PDB entry 8REC | electron microscopy, 3.50 A resolution | chains N and C of the 9 polymer chains in the assembly

# Chain N
Molecule: 46-nt DNA strand
From: Klebsiella oxytoca
Sequence (46 nucleotides; row label = number of the first residue in the row; note: 7 numbers in that range are skipped by the numbering (no residue carries them; nothing is unmodelled there); numbers below 1 keep their minus sign (DG-29 is residue -29)):
   -29 GCTGGCACGA CTTTTGCACT CG
     0 AATATCTCAT GCTGTTGCAC ATTC

# Chain C
Name: DNA-directed RNA polymerase subunit beta
From: Escherichia coli K-12
UniProt: P0A8V2 (RPOB_ECOLI); numbering as in UniProt (aligned over 1-1341)
Amino-acid sequence (1341 residues; row label = number of the first residue in the row):
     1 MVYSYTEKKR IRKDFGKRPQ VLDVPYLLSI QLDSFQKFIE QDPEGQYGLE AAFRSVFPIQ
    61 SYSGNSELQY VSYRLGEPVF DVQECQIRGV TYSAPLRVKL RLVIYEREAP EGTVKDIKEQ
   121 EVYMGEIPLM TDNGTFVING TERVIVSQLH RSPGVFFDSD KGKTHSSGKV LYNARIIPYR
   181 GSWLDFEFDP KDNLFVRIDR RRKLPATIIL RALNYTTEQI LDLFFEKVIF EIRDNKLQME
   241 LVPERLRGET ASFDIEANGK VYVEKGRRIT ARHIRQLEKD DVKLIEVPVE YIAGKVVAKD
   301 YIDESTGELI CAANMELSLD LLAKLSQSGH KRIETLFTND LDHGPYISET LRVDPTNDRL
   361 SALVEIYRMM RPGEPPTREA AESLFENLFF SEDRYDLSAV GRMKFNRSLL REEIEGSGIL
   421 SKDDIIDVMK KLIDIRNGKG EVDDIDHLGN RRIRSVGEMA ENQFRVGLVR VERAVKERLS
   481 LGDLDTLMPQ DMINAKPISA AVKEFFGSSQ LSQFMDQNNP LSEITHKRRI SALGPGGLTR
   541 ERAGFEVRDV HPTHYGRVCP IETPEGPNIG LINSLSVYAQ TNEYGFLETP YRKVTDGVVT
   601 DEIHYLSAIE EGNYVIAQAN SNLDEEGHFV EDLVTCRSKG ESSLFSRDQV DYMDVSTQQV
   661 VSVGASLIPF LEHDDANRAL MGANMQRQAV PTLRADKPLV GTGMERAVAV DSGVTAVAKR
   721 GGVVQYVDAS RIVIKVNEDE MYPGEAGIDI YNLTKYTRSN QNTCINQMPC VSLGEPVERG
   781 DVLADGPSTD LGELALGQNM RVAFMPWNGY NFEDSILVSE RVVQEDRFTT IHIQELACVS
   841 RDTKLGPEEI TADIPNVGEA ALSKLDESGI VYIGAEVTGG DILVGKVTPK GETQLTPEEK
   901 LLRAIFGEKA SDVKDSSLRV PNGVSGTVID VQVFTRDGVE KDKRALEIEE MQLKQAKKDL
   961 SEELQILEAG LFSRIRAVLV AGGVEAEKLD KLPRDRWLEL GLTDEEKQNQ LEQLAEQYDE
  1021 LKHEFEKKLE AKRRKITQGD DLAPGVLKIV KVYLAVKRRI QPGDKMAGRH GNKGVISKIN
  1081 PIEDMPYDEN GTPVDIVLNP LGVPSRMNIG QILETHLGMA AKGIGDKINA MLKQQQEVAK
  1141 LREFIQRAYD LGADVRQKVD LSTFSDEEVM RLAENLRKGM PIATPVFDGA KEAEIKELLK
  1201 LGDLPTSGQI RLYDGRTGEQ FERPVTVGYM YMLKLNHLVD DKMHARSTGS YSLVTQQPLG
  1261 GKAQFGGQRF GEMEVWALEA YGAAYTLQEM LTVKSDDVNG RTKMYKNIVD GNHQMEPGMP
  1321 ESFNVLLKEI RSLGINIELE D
UniProt features mapped onto this chain:
  - modified residue (N6-acetyllysine): Lys1022, Lys1200
  - mutagenesis: Ile561 (I561S: Resistant to antibiotics salinamide A and B), Ile569 (I569S: Resistant to antibiotics salinamide A and B), Ala665 (A665E: Resistant to antibiotics salinamide A and B), Asp675 (D675A/G: Resistant to antibiotics salinamide A and B), Asn677 (N677H/K: Resistant to antibiotics salinamide A and B), Leu680 (L680M: Resistant to antibiotics salinamide A and B), Glu813 (E813K: Disrupts the enzyme's active center)

# How chain N and chain C interact
Contacting residue pairs (16):
  DA0(N) with Arg473(C), salt bridge to the phosphate
  DA1(N) with Arg473(C), salt bridge to the phosphate
  DT2(N) with Arg470(C), salt bridge to the phosphate
  DT4(N) with Asp199(C), base contact
  DC5(N) with Gly181(C), base contact; Ser182(C), base contact; Trp183(C), hydrogen bond to the base; Asp199(C), hydrogen bond to the base; Arg200(C), sugar contact; Gly537(C), phosphate contact
  DT6(N) with Arg151(C), hydrogen bond to the base; Arg200(C), salt bridge to the phosphate; Gly537(C), base contact; Arg542(C), phosphate contact
  DC7(N) with Glu541(C), sugar contact; Arg542(C), hydrogen bond to the base
Also at the interface, not in a pair above, chain N (8 interface residues in all): DA3
Also at the interface, not in a pair above, chain C (15 interface residues in all): Arg201, Arg394, Pro535, Gly536

# Overview
Chain N and chain C form an interface of 8 and 15 residues respectively; the contacts include 4 hydrogen bonds
and 4 salt bridges. Polar contacts include DC5(N)-Trp183(C), DC5(N)-Asp199(C) and DT6(N)-Arg151(C). Curated
annotation (UniProt) lists 7 mutagenesis sites on chain C.
Here chain N is a 46-nt DNA strand (Klebsiella oxytoca) and chain C is DNA-directed RNA polymerase subunit
beta (Escherichia coli K-12). Entry 8REC (Cryo-EM structure of bacterial RNA polymerase-sigma54 initial
transcribing complex - 7nt complex) was determined by electron microscopy, deposited together with 8RE4, 8REA,
8REB, 8RED and 8REE.
